7D3W - chains A and B; structure by solution NMR.

Chain A:
Molecule: DNA dC->dU-editing enzyme APOBEC-3A
Organism: Homo sapiens
Notes: EC 3.5.4.38
Reference sequence: P31941 (ABC3A_HUMAN); numbering as in UniProt (aligned over 1-199)
Sequence (199 residues; each row starts with the number of its first residue):
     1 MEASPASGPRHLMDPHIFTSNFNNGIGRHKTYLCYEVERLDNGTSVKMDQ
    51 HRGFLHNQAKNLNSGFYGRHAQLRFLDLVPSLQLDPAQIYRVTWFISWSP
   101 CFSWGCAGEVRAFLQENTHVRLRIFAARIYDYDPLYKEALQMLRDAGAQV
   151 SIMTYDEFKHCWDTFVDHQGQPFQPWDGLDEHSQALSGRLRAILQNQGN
Construct notes: engineered mutation Asn63 (Leu in P31941), Ser64 (Cys in P31941), Gln72 (Glu in P31941), Gln171 (Cys in P31941)
Ion coordination: Zn2+: His70, Cys101, Cys106
From the paper describing this entry:
  - Zn2+ coordination: His70, Cys101, Cys106
  - mutagenesis - N61A, H182A, R189A: decreased binding to the 10-nt DNA strand (chain B)
  - binding site for the 10-nt DNA strand (chain B): Asn61, His182, Arg189

Chain B:
Molecule: 10-nt DNA strand
Sequence (10 nucleotides; each row starts with the number of its first residue):
   200 ATTTTCAATT

Chain A / chain B interface:
Residue-residue contacts (25):
  Ile26(A) - DT202(B)  sugar contact
  Ile26(A) - DT203(B)  phosphate contact
  Ile26(A) - DT204(B)  sugar contact
  Gly27(A) - DC205(B)  sugar contact
  Arg28(A) - DC205(B)  sugar contact
  His29(A) - DC205(B)  base contact
  Asn57(A) - DA206(B)  base contact
  Gln58(A) - DA206(B)  sugar contact
  Gln58(A) - DA207(B)  phosphate contact
  Asn61(A) - DT208(B)  phosphate contact
  Leu62(A) - DT208(B)  phosphate contact
  Leu62(A) - DT209(B)  phosphate contact
  Tyr67(A) - DA207(B)  sugar contact
  Tyr67(A) - DT208(B)  phosphate contact
  Trp98(A) - DC205(B)  base contact
  Arg128(A) - DT204(B)  base contact
  Glu181(A) - DA200(B)  sugar contact
  Glu181(A) - DT201(B)  base contact
  Glu181(A) - DT202(B)  base contact
  His182(A) - DT201(B)  phosphate contact
  His182(A) - DT202(B)  base contact
  Gln184(A) - DA200(B)  sugar contact
  Ala185(A) - DA200(B)  phosphate contact
  Ala185(A) - DT201(B)  phosphate contact
  Arg189(A) - DT201(B)  phosphate contact
Interface residues without a listed pair, chain A (18 interface residues in all): Gly65, Tyr130
The authors on this interface:
  - interface residues, chain A: Asn61(A), His182(A), Arg189(A)

Overview:
The interface between chain A and chain B involves 18 residues on one side and 10 on the other. From the
paper: a binding site for the 10-nt DNA strand (chain B) at Asn61(A), His182(A) and Arg189(A); N61A, H182A and
R189A of chain A reduce binding to the 10-nt DNA strand (chain B).
Here chain A is DNA dC->dU-editing enzyme APOBEC-3A (Homo sapiens) and chain B is a 10-nt DNA strand. Entry
7D3W (Non-specific and specific interactions work cooperatively to promote cytidine deamination catalyzed by
APOBEC3A) was determined by solution NMR, deposited together with 7D3X.
